Entry 4AQY (X-ray diffraction, 3.50 A resolution); this record covers chains A and H of the 23 polymer chains in the assembly.

[Chain A]
Molecule: 16S ribosomal RNA
Source organism: Thermus thermophilus
Sequence (1522 nucleotides; numbered 0 to 1544 plus 21 insertion-coded residues; 44 numbers in that range are skipped by the numbering (no residue carries them; nothing is unmodelled there); the number before each row is that of its first residue; a row labelled like 189A-189L holds insertion residues (189A, then the next letters in order); numbering starts at 0):
     0 UUUGUUGGAGAGUUUGAUCCUGGCUCAGGGUGAACGCUGGCGGCGUGCCU
    50 AAGACAUGCAAGUCGUGCGGGCCG
    76 CGGGGUUUU
    88 ACUCCG
    96 UGGUCAGCGGCGGACGGGUGAGUAACGCGUGGGU
  129A G
   130 ACCUACCCGGAAGAGGGGGACAACCCGGGGAAACUCGGGCUAAUCCCCCA
   180 UGUGGACCCG
189A-189L CCCCUUGGGGUG
   190 UGUCCAAAGGGCUUU
   216 GCCCGCUUCCGGAUGGGCCCGCGUCCCAUCAGCUAGUUGGUGGGGUAAUG
   266 GCCCACCAAGGCGACGACGGGUAGCCGGUCUGAGAGGAUGGCCGGCCACA
   316 GGGGCACUGAGACACGGGCCCCACUCCUACGGGAGGCAGCAGUUAGGAAU
   366 CUUCCGCAAUGGGCGCAAGCCUGACGGAGCGACGCCGCUUGGAGGAAGAA
   416 GCCCUUCGGGGUGUAAACUCCUGA
   441 ACCCGGGACGAAACCCCC
   460 GA
   470 CGAGGGGA
   479 CUGACGGUACCGGGGUAA
   498 UAGCGCCGGCCAACUCCGUGCCAGCAGCCGCGGUAAUACGGAGGGCGCGA
   548 GCGUUACCCGGAUUCACUGGGCGUAAAGGGCGUGUAGGCGGCCUGGGGCG
   598 UCCCAUGUGAAAGACCACGGCUCAACCGUGGGGGAGCGUGGGAUACGCUC
   648 AGGCUAGACGGUGGGAGAGGGUGGUGGAAUUCCCGGAGUAGCGGUGAAAU
   698 GCGCAGAUACCGGGAGGAACGCCGAUGGCGAAGGCAGCCACCUGGUCCAC
   748 CCGUGACGCUGAGGCGCGAAAGCGUGGGGAGCAAACCGGAUUAGAUACCC
   798 GGGUAGUCCACGCCCUAAACGAUGCGCGCUAGGUCUCUGGGUCU
   848 CCUGGGGGCCGAAGCUAACGCGUUAAGCGCGCCGCCUGGGGAGUACGGCC
   898 GCAAGGCUGAAACUCAAAGGAAUUGACGGGGGCCCGCACAAGCGGUGGAG
   948 CAUGUGGUUUAAUUCGAAGCAACGCGAAGAACCUUACCAGGCCUUGACAU
   998 GCUA
 1001A G
  1002 GGAACCCGGGUGAAAGCCUGGGGUGCCCC
1030A-1030D GCGA
  1031 GGGGAGCCCUAGCACAGGUGCUGCAUGGCCGUCGUCAGCUCGUGCCGUGA
  1081 GGUGUUGGGUUAAGUCCCGCAACGAGCGCAACCCCCGCCGUUAGUUGCCA
  1131 GCGGUUCGGCCGGGCACUCUAACGGGACUGCCCGCG
  1168 AAAGCGGGAGGAAGGAGGGGACGACGUCUGGUCAGCAUGGCCCUUACGGC
  1218 CUGGGCGACACACGUGCUACAAUGCCCACUACAAAGCGAUGCCACCCGGC
  1268 AACGGGGAGCUAAUCGCAAAAAGGUGGGCCCAGUUCGGAUUGGGGUCUGC
  1318 AACCCGACCCCAUGAAGCCGGAAUCGCUAGUAAUCGCGGAUCAGCC
 1363A A
  1364 UGCCGCGGUGAAUACGUUCCCGGGCCUUGUACACACCGCCCGUCACGCCA
  1414 UGGGAGCGGGCUCUACCCGAAGUCGCCGG
1442A-1442B GA
  1443 GCCUA
  1452 C
  1456 GGGCAGGCGCCGAGGGUAGGGCCCGUGACUGGGGCGAAGUCGUAACAAGG
  1506 UAGCUGUACCGGAAGGUGCGGCUGGAUCACCUCCUUUCU
Disordered / not traced: 0-4, 1534-1540
Ion coordination: Mg2+ site 1: U12, C526, A914; Mg2+ site 2: G15, U920; Mg2+ site 3 near G21 (its only coordinating residue here); Mg2+ site 4 near G22 (its only coordinating residue here); Mg2+ site 5: G46, G394; Mg2+ site 6: C48, G115; Mg2+ site 7 near A53 (its only coordinating residue here); Mg2+ site 8 near A59 (its only coordinating residue here); Mg2+ site 9: G61, U62, G105; Mg2+ site 10: A109, A329, G331; Mg2+ site 11: G115, G117; Mg2+ site 12: A116, G117, G289; 112 more Mg2+ sites not listed; 10 more K+ sites not listed
Ligand contacts:
  - apramycin (AM2), molecule 1: G38, C40, G41, G42, A393, G394, C395, G396, A397, C483, G484, U486, A487
  - apramycin (AM2), molecule 2: U244, C245, C893, G894, G1416, G1417, C1478, C1479, G1480, U1481, G1482
  - apramycin (AM2), molecule 3: G664, A665, G666, G667, G668, U669, C732, A733, G734, C735, C806
  - apramycin (AM2), molecule 4: G818, A819, U820, G854, G855, C856, G867, C868, G869, U871, A872
  - apramycin (AM2), molecule 5: G1405, C1407, A1408, C1409, G1410, G1491, A1492, A1493, G1494, U1495, C1496
Reported in the primary citation:
  - binding site for apramycin: A1408, G1491, A1493, G1494, U1495
  - mutagenesis - A1408G, G1491A, G1491C, G1491U: increased growth in response to apramycin

[Chain H]
Protein: 30S ribosomal protein S8
Source organism: Thermus thermophilus
UniProt: P24319 (RS8_THETH); residue numbers follow UniProt; this construct covers 1-138
Amino-acid sequence (138 residues; row label = number of the first residue in the row):
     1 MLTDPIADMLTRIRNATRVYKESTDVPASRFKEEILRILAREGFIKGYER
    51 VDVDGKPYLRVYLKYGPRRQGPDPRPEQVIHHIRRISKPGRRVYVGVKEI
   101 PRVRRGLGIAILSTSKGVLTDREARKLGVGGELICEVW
Ion coordination: Mg2+ near Ile-83 (its only coordinating residue here)

[Chain A / chain H interface]
Contacting residue pairs (72; chain A residue first):
  U5(A) / Arg-102(H)  base contact
  C564(A) / Arg-91(H)  hydrogen bond to the sugar
  C586(A) / Pro-89(H)  phosphate contact
  C586(A) / Gly-90(H)  sugar contact
  G587(A) / Met-1(H)  base contact
  G587(A) / Thr-3(H)  sugar contact
  G587(A) / Pro-89(H)  phosphate contact
  G587(A) / Arg-92(H)  salt bridge to the phosphate
  G588(A) / Pro-5(H)  sugar contact
  C589(A) / Pro-5(H)  phosphate contact
  C589(A) / Ala-28(H)  phosphate contact
  C589(A) / Ser-29(H)  phosphate contact
  C590(A) / Ser-29(H)  phosphate contact
  C590(A) / Arg-30(H)  hydrogen bond to the phosphate
  U591(A) / Arg-30(H)  salt bridge to the phosphate
  G597(A) / Tyr-94(H)  hydrogen bond to the base
  U598(A) / Tyr-94(H)  sugar contact
  U598(A) / Gly-131(H)  sugar contact
  C599(A) / Val-95(H)  sugar contact
  C599(A) / Gly-96(H)  phosphate contact
  C599(A) / Val-97(H)  phosphate contact
  C599(A) / Val-129(H)  sugar contact
  C599(A) / Gly-130(H)  hydrogen bond to the sugar
  C599(A) / Gly-131(H)  sugar contact
  C600(A) / Gly-96(H)  phosphate contact
  C600(A) / Val-97(H)  hydrogen bond to the phosphate
  C600(A) / Gly-128(H)  sugar contact
  C600(A) / Val-129(H)  sugar contact
  A632(A) / Lys-98(H)  salt bridge to the phosphate
  A640(A) / Ser-115(H)  hydrogen bond to the base
  U641(A) / Ser-115(H)  sugar contact
  A642(A) / Ser-113(H)  hydrogen bond to the base
  A642(A) / Thr-114(H)  base contact
  A642(A) / Ser-115(H)  base contact
  A642(A) / Val-118(H)  sugar contact
  C643(A) / Phe-31(H)  sugar contact
  C643(A) / Arg-92(H)  sugar contact
  C643(A) / Ser-113(H)  sugar contact
  C643(A) / Glu-132(H)  hydrogen bond to the sugar
  G644(A) / Arg-92(H)  sugar contact
  A653(A) / Lys-56(H)  salt bridge to the phosphate
  A653(A) / Pro-57(H)  base contact
  G654(A) / Met-1(H)  sugar contact
  A753(A) / Met-1(H)  base contact
  G755(A) / Met-1(H)  sugar contact
  C824(A) / Met-1(H)  hydrogen bond to the sugar
  G825(A) / Asp-8(H)  hydrogen bond to the sugar
  G825(A) / Thr-11(H)  base contact
  G825(A) / Arg-12(H)  hydrogen bond to the sugar
  C826(A) / Arg-12(H)  sugar contact
  C826(A) / Asn-15(H)  hydrogen bond to the base
  U827(A) / Asn-15(H)  sugar contact
  U827(A) / Val-19(H)  sugar contact
  A828(A) / Lys-21(H)  salt bridge to the phosphate
  A859(A) / Val-19(H)  base contact
  A860(A) / Arg-18(H)  sugar contact
  A860(A) / Arg-75(H)  hydrogen bond to the phosphate
  G861(A) / Arg-75(H)  salt bridge to the phosphate
  C875(A) / Thr-11(H)  base contact
  C875(A) / Arg-14(H)  hydrogen bond to the sugar
  C875(A) / Asn-15(H)  hydrogen bond to the base
  G876(A) / Ala-7(H)  sugar contact
  G876(A) / Thr-11(H)  sugar contact
  G876(A) / Arg-14(H)  salt bridge to the phosphate
  C877(A) / Thr-3(H)  hydrogen bond to the sugar
  C877(A) / Asp-4(H)  sugar contact
  C877(A) / Lys-88(H)  salt bridge to the phosphate
  G878(A) / Thr-3(H)  hydrogen bond to the sugar
  G878(A) / Lys-88(H)  phosphate contact
  G878(A) / Pro-89(H)  phosphate contact
  G878(A) / Gly-90(H)  phosphate contact
  C879(A) / Gly-90(H)  phosphate contact
Interface residues without a listed pair, chain A (38 interface residues in all): U652, G823, G874
Interface residues without a listed pair, chain H (44 interface residues in all): Leu-2, Lys-32, Lys-116, Gly-117

[In short]
38 residues of chain A face 44 of chain H across their interface; the contacts include 17 hydrogen bonds and 8
salt bridges. Polar contacts include G597(A)/Tyr-94(H), A640(A)/Ser-115(H) and A642(A)/Ser-113(H). The paper
reports a binding site for apramycin at A1408(A), G1491(A) and A1493(A) among others; A1408G, G1491A and
G1491C of chain A, among others, increase growth in response to apramycin.
Here chain A is 16S ribosomal RNA and chain H is 30S ribosomal protein S8, both from Thermus thermophilus.
Entry 4AQY (Structure of ribosome-apramycin complexes) was determined by X-ray diffraction.
